Entry 8B7L (X-ray diffraction, 1.24 A resolution); this record covers chain AAA.

[Chain AAA]
Molecule: Ferritin light chain
From: Equus caballus
UniProt: P02791 (FRIL_HORSE); the author numbering skips numbers that UniProt does not, so the offset changes along the chain: 1-171 = UniProt 2-172; 175-177 = UniProt 173-175
Sequence (174 residues; each row starts with the number of its first residue; note: 3 numbers in that range are skipped by the numbering (no residue carries them; nothing is unmodelled there)):
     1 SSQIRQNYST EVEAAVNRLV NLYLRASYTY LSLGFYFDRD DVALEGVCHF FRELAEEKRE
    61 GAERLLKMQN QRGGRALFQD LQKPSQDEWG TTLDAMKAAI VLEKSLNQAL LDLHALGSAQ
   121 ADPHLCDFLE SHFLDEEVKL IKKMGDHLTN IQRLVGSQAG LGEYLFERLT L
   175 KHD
Disordered / not traced: 176-177
Bound ions: Cd2+ site 1 near Glu11 (its only coordinating residue here); Cd2+ site 2 near Cys48 (its only coordinating residue here); Cd2+ site 3 near Glu53 (its only coordinating residue here); Cd2+ site 4: Glu56, Glu60; Cd2+ site 5 near Asp80 (its only coordinating residue here); gold ion near Cys126 (its only coordinating residue here); Cd2+ site 6 near Asp127 (its only coordinating residue here); Cd2+ site 7 near Glu130 (its only coordinating residue here); Cd2+ site 8 near His132 (its only coordinating residue here); Cd2+ site 9 near Lys143 (its only coordinating residue here)
Swiss-Prot annotation at these positions:
  - region: Glu53 to Glu60 (Catalytic site for iron oxidation)
  - binding site (Fe cation): Glu53, Glu56, Glu57, Glu60, Glu63
  - modified residue: Ser1 (N-acetylserine)
What the authors report for this chain:
  - gold ion coordination: Cys126

[In short]
Glu56 and Glu60 form the Cd2+ site 4. Curated annotation (UniProt) lists 5 Fe cation-binding residues. From
the paper: gold ion coordination by Cys126.
Chain AAA is Ferritin light chain (Equus caballus); the structure, X-ray structure of Auranofin-horse spleen
ferritin, was determined by X-ray diffraction together with 8B7O from the same study.
